Entry 3J3Y (electron microscopy); this record covers chains 5 and 6 of the 1176 polymer chains in the assembly.

[Chain 5 (and 6)]
Name: capsid protein
Source organism: Human immunodeficiency virus 1
Notes: chain 6 of this document is another copy of the same molecule, construct and numbering; everything in this record applies to it too
UniProtKB: Q79791 (Q79791_9HIV1); residues 1-231 here correspond to UniProt positions 133-363 (UniProt number = residue number + 132)
Amino-acid sequence (231 residues; numbered 1 to 231; the number before each row is that of its first residue):
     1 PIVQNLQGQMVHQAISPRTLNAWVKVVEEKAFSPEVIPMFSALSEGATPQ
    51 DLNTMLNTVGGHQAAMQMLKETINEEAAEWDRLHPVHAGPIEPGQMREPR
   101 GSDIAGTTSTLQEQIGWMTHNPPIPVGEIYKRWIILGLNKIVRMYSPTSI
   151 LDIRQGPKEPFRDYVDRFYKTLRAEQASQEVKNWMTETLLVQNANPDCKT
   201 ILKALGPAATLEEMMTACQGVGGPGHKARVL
Differences from the reference sequence: engineered mutation Glu92 (Ala224 in Q79791)

[How chain 5 and chain 6 interact]
Contacting residue pairs - 61 pairs, chain 5 then chain 6:
  Ile2(5) with Ala14(6)
  Gln4(5) with Gln13(6); Ala14(6)
  Asn5(5) with Gln13(6)
  Leu6(5) with Val3(6); Asn5(6); Val11(6); Gln13(6)
  Gln7(5) with Asn5(6); Leu6(6); Gln7(6)
  Met10(5) with His12(6); Gln13(6); Ala14(6)
  Ala22(5) with Arg18(6); Asn21(6)
  Glu29(5) with Lys25(6); Glu29(6)
  Lys30(5) with Glu28(6)
  Pro38(5) with Thr58(6); Gly60(6)
  Met39(5) with Asn21(6); Val24(6); Lys25(6)
  Ala42(5) with Pro17(6); Leu20(6); Val24(6)
  Leu43(5) with Asn21(6)
  Glu45(5) with Pro17(6); Leu20(6)
  Arg162(5) with Phe32(6); His62(6); Ala64(6); Tyr145(6)
  Val165(5) with Gln63(6)
  Asp166(5) with His62(6); Gln63(6)
  Tyr169(5) with Gln63(6)
  Leu211(5) with Gln63(6)
  Glu212(5) with Gln67(6); Glu71(6)
  Met215(5) with Ala64(6); Tyr145(6)
  Gln219(5) with Met144(6); Tyr145(6)
  Val221(5) with Arg143(6); Met144(6); Ser146(6); Thr148(6); Ser149(6)
  Gly222(5) with Ser146(6); Pro147(6); Thr148(6)
  Gly223(5) with Pro147(6)
  Lys227(5) with Asp163(6)
  Ala228(5) with Pro147(6)
  Arg229(5) with Pro147(6)
  Val230(5) with Phe32(6)
  Leu231(5) with Glu28(6); Glu29(6); His62(6)
Also at the interface, not in a pair above, chain 5 (35 interface residues in all): Pro1, Arg18, Thr19, Glu35, Ser41
Also at the interface, not in a pair above, chain 6 (36 interface residues in all): Gln4, Ile15, Ser16, Val59

[In short]
35 residues of chain 5 face 36 of chain 6 across their interface.
Both chains are capsid protein (Human immunodeficiency virus 1). Entry 3J3Y (Atomic-level structure of the
entire HIV-1 capsid (186 hexamers + 12 pentamers)) was determined by electron microscopy, deposited together
with 3J4F, 3J34 and 3J3Q.
